8JPG - chains F and H of the 8 polymer chains in the assembly; structure by electron microscopy, 6.76 A resolution (low resolution: residue-level contacts below are approximate; hydrogen-bond / salt-bridge calls are withheld).

[Chain F]
Protein: Protein ERGIC-53
From: Homo sapiens
Reference sequence: P49257 (LMAN1_HUMAN); residues 1-510 here = UniProt positions 1-510
Amino-acid sequence (522 residues; row label = number of the first residue in the row):
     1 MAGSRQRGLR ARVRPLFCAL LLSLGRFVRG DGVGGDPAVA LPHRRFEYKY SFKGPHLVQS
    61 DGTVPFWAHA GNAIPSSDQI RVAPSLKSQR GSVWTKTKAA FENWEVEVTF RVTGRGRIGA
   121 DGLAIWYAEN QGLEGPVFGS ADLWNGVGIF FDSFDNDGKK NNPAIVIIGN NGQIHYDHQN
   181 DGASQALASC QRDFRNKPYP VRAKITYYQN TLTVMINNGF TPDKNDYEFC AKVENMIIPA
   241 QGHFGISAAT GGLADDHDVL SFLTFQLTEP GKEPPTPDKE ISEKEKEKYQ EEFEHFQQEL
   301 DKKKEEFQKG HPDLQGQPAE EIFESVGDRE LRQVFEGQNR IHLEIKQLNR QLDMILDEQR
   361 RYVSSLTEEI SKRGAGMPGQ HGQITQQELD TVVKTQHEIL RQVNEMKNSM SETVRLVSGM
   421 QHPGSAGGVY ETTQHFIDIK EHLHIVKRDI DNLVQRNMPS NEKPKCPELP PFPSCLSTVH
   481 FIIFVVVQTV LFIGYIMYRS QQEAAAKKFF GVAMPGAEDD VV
Disordered / not traced: 1-41, 313-323, 511-522
Differences from the reference sequence: expression tag (511-522)
Cystine bridges: Cys190-Cys230
Bound ions: Ca2+ site 1: Asp152, Phe154, Asn156, Asp181; Ca2+ site 2: Asp155, Asp157, Asn161, Asn162, Asp181
Curated features (UniProtKB/Swiss-Prot):
  - region: Arg499 to Phe510 (Mediates interaction with RAB3GAP1, RAB3GAP2 and UBXN6)
  - motif: Phe509, Phe510 (ER export motif)
  - binding site (a carbohydrate): Ser88, Asp121, Asn156, His178, Gly251 to Leu253
  - binding site (Ca(2+)): Asp152, Phe154, Asn156, Asp181
  - site: Gln501 (Required for ER export)
  - modified residue: Ser425 (Phosphoserine)
  - natural variant: Trp67 (W67S: In F5F8D1)

[Chain H]
Protein: Multiple coagulation factor deficiency protein 2
From: Homo sapiens
Reference sequence: Q8NI22 (MCFD2_HUMAN); residue numbers follow UniProt; this construct covers 27-146
Amino-acid sequence (124 residues; numbered 23 to 146; the number before each row is that of its first residue):
    23 GSHMEEPAAS FSQPGSMGLD KNTVHDQEHI MEHLEGVINK PEAEMSPQEL QLHYFKMHDY
    83 DGNNLLDGLE LSTAITHVHK EEGSEQAPLM SEDELINIID GVLRDDDKNN DGYIDYAEFA
   143 KSLQ
Disordered / not traced: 23-40, 102-107, 145-146
Differences from the reference sequence: expression tag (23-26)
Bound ions: Zn2+: His51, His55, His99, His101; Ca2+ site 1: Asp81, Asp83, Asn85, Leu87, Glu92; Ca2+ site 2: Asp129, Asn131, Asp133, Tyr135, Glu140
Curated features (UniProtKB/Swiss-Prot):
  - binding site (Ca(2+)): Asp81, Asp83, Asn85, Glu92, Asp129, Asn131, Asp133, Tyr135, Glu140
  - modified residue: Ser106 (Phosphoserine)
  - natural variant: Asp81 (D81H: In F5F8D2), Asp129 (D129E: In F5F8D2), Tyr135 (Y135N: In F5F8D2), Ile136 (I136T: In F5F8D2)

[How chain F and chain H interact]
Residue-residue contacts (34):
  Arg44(F) - Asp133(H)
  Arg45(F) - Asn132(H)
  Tyr48(F) - Leu91(H)
  Tyr48(F) - Ile118(H)
  Tyr48(F) - Ile121(H)
  Tyr48(F) - Asp122(H)
  Lys49(F) - Ile118(H)
  Pro55(F) - Tyr82(H)
  Ser60(F) - Leu111(H)
  Asp61(F) - Leu111(H)
  Phe66(F) - Leu91(H)
  Phe66(F) - Glu114(H)
  Phe66(F) - Ile118(H)
  Lys279(F) - Lys130(H)
  Lys279(F) - Asn132(H)
  Ile281(F) - Lys143(H)
  Glu285(F) - Lys143(H)
  Lys286(F) - Lys130(H)
  Lys286(F) - Asn131(H)
  Tyr289(F) - Lys143(H)
  Phe293(F) - Tyr138(H)
  Phe293(F) - Ala139(H)
  Phe293(F) - Ala142(H)
  Phe296(F) - Glu71(H)
  Phe296(F) - Leu74(H)
  Gln297(F) - Asn86(H)
  Leu300(F) - Leu74(H)
  Leu300(F) - Lys78(H)
  Leu300(F) - Tyr138(H)
  Phe307(F) - Val59(H)
  Phe307(F) - Ile60(H)
  His311(F) - Gly58(H)
  His311(F) - Val59(H)
  His311(F) - Asn61(H)
Also at the interface, not in a pair above, chain F (26 interface residues in all): His43, Phe46, Lys53, His56, Gln59, Pro65, Lys304
Also at the interface, not in a pair above, chain H (30 interface residues in all): His75, Asp83, Asp89, Thr95, Leu125, Gly134, Tyr135

[In short]
Chain F and chain H form an interface of 26 and 30 residues respectively. Curated annotation (UniProt) lists 7
carbohydrate-binding residues and 4 Ca2+-binding residues on chain F; 9 Ca2+-binding residues on chain H.
Chain F is Protein ERGIC-53 and chain H is Multiple coagulation factor deficiency protein 2, both from Homo
sapiens; the structure, Cryo-EM structure of full-length ERGIC-53 with MCFD2, was determined by electron
microscopy (same publication as 8JP4, 8JP5, 8JP6, 8JP7, 8JP8 and 8JP9).
